7UOP - chains H and L of the 9 polymer chains in the assembly; structure by electron microscopy, 2.80 A resolution.

# Chain H
Name: Fab 4H3 heavy chain
Organism: Mus musculus
Notes: antibody fragment or engineered binder
Amino-acid sequence (140 residues; row label = number of the first residue in the row; a row labelled like 82A-82C holds insertion residues (82A, then the next letters in order); numbers below 1 keep their minus sign (Met-18 is residue -18)):
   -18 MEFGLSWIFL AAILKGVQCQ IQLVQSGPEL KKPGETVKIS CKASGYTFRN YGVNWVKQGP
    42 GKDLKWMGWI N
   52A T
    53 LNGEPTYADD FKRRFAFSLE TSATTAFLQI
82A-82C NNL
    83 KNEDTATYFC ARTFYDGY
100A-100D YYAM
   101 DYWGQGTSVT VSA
Disordered / not traced: -18 to 0, 113
Disulfides: Cys22-Cys92

# Chain L
Name: Fab 4H3 light chain
Organism: Mus musculus
Notes: antibody fragment or engineered binder
Amino-acid sequence (128 residues; numbered -18 to 107 plus 2 insertion-coded residues; the number before each row is that of its first residue; numbers below 1 keep their minus sign (Met-18 is residue -18)):
   -18 MEFGLSWIFL AAILKGVQCE NVLTQSPTIM AASLGQKVTM TCSANS
   27A S
    28 VSSSYLHWYH QKSGASPKPL IHRTSNLASG VPARFIGSGS GTSFSLTISS VEAEDDATYY
    88 CQQWSGYP
   95A F
    96 ITFGSGTKLE IK
Disordered / not traced: -18 to 1
Disulfides: Cys23-Cys88

# Chain H / chain L interface
Residue-residue contacts (19):
  Gln39(H) - Gln38(L)
  Leu45(H) - Phe98(L)
  Trp47(H) - Tyr94(L)
  Trp47(H) - Ile96(L)
  Trp50(H) - Tyr94(L)  hydrophobic
  Phe91(H) - Ser43(L)
  Tyr100(H) - Arg50(L)
  Tyr100A(H) - His49(L)
  Tyr100B(H) - His34(L)
  Tyr100B(H) - Trp91(L)  hydrophobic
  Tyr100B(H) - Tyr94(L)  hydrophobic
  Ala100C(H) - His49(L)
  Ala100C(H) - Trp91(L)
  Met100D(H) - Tyr36(L)
  Met100D(H) - Pro46(L)
  Met100D(H) - Trp91(L)  hydrophobic
  Trp103(H) - Ser43(L)
  Trp103(H) - Pro44(L)
  Gly104(H) - Ser43(L)  hydrogen bond (backbone-side chain)
Also at the interface, not in a pair above, chain H (15 interface residues in all): Lys43, Thr95, Asp101
Also at the interface, not in a pair above, chain L (15 interface residues in all): Ser31, Tyr87, Pro95

# Overview
The chain H/chain L interface involves 15 residues from each chain; the contacts include 1 hydrogen bond. Its
one hydrogen-bonded contact is Gly104(H)-Ser43(L).
Here chain H is Fab 4H3 heavy chain and chain L is Fab 4H3 light chain, both from Mus musculus. Entry 7UOP
(Prefusion-stabilized Nipah virus fusion protein complexed with Fab 4H3) was determined by electron microscopy
(same publication as 7UP9, 7UPA, 7UPB and 7UPK).
